6VTT - chains B and C of the 8 polymer chains in the assembly; structure by electron microscopy, 3.70 A resolution.

Chain B (and C):
Protein: Envelope glycoprotein gp41
Source organism: Human immunodeficiency virus 1
Notes: chain C of this document is another copy of the same molecule, construct and numbering; everything in this record applies to it too
Chain sequence (154 residues; row label = number of the first residue in the row; note: 1 number in that range is skipped by the numbering (no residue carries it; nothing is unmodelled there)):
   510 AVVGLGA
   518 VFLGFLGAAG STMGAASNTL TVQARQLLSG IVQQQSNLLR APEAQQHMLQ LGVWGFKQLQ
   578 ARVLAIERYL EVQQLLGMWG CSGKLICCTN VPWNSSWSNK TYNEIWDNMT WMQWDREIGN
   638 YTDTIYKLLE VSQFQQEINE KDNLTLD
Disordered / not traced: 510, 544-565, 663-664 (chain C: 510-512, 545-566, 663-664)
Disulfide bonds: Cys598-Cys604
Covalent attachments: N-acetylglucosamine (NAG) linked to Asn611, Asn637

Interface between chain B and chain C:
Residue-residue contacts (20; chain B residue first):
  Phe573(B) with Gln567(C); Leu568(C), hydrophobic; Leu576(C), hydrophobic
  Gln577(B) with Arg579(C), hydrogen bond
  Val580(B) with Leu576(C), hydrophobic
  Ile583(B) with Ile583(C), hydrophobic
  Glu584(B) with Leu514(C); Ile583(C)
  Leu587(B) with Leu514(C), hydrophobic; Ile583(C), hydrophobic
  Gln591(B) with Tyr586(C)
  Gly594(B) with Gly600(C)
  Ser599(B) with Gly600(C)
  Phe651(B) with Ser534(C); Thr538(C)
  Glu654(B) with Lys601(C)
  Ile655(B) with Ser534(C); Asn535(C)
  Lys658(B) with Ile603(C)
  Asp659(B) with Ser534(C)
Interface residues without a listed pair, chain B (17 interface residues in all): Leu576, Leu581, Met595
Interface residues without a listed pair, chain C (18 interface residues in all): Val518, Leu537, Phe573, Leu602, Cys604

Summary:
17 residues of chain B face 18 of chain C across their interface, with 1 hydrogen bond. The hydrogen-bonded
pair is Gln577(B)-Arg579(C). Covalently linked N-acetylglucosamine: at Asn611(B) and Asn637(B).
Chain B and chain C are both Envelope glycoprotein gp41 (Human immunodeficiency virus 1); the structure,
Cryo-EM Structure of CAP256-VRC26.25 Fab bound to HIV-1 Env trimer CAP256.wk34.c80 SOSIP.RnS2, was determined
by electron microscopy, deposited together with 6VRW.
